Entry 8Q3K (electron microscopy, 2.92 A resolution); this record covers chains A and I of the 8 polymer chains in the assembly.

# Chain A
Name: DNA-directed RNA polymerase RPB1 homolog
Organism: African swine fever virus BA71V
Notes: EC 2.7.7.6
UniProt: P42486 (RPB1_ASFB7); numbering as in UniProt (aligned over 1-1450)
Chain sequence (1450 residues; row label = number of the first residue in the row):
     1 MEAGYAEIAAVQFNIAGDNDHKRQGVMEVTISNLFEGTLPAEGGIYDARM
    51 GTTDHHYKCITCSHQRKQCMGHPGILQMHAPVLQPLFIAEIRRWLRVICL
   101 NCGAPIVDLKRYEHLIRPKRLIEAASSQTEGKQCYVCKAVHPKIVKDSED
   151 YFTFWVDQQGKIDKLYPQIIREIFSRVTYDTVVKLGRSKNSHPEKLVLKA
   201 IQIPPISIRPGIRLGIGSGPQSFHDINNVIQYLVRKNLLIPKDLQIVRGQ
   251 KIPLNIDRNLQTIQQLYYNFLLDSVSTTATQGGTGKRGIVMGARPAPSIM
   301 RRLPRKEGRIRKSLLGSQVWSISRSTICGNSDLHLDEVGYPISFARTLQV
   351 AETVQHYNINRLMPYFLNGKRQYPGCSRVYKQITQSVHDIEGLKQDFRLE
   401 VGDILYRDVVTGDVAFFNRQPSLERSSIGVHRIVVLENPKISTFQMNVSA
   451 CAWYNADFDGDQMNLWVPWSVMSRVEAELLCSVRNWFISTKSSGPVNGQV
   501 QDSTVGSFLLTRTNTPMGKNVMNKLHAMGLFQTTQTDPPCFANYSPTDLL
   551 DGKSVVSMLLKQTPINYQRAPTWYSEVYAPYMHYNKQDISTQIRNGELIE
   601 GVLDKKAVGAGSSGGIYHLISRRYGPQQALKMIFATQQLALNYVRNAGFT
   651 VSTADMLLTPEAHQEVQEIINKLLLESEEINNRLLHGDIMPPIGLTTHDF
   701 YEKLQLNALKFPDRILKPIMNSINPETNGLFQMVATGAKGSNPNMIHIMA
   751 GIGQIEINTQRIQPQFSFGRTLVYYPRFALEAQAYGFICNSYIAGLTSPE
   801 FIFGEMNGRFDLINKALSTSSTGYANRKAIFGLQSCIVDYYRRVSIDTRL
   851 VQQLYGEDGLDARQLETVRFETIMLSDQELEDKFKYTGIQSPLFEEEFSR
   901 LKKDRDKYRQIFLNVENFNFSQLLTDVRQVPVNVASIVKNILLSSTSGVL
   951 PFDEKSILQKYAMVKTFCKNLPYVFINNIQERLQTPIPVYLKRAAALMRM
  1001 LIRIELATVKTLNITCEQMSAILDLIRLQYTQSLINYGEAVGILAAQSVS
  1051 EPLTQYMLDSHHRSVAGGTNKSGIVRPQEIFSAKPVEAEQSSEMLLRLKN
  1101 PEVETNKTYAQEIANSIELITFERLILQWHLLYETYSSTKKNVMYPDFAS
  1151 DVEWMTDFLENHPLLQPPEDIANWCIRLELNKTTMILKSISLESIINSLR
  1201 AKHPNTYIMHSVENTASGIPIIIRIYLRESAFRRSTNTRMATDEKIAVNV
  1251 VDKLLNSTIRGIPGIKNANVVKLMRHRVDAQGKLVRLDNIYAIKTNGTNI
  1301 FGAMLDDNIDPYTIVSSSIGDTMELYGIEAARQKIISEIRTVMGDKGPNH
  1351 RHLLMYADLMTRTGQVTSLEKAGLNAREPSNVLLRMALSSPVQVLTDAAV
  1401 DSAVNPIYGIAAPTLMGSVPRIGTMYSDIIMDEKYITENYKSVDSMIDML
Not modelled in the structure: 217-220, 278-293, 1065-1069, 1446-1450
Bound ions: Zn2+ site 1: Cys59, Cys62, Cys69, His72; Zn2+ site 2: Cys99, Cys102, Cys134, Cys137; Mg2+: Asp457, Asp459, Asp461
From the paper describing this entry:
  - Mg2+ coordination: Asp457, Asp459, Asp461
  - conformationally variable residues (domain motion): Leu254

# Chain I
Name: Uncharacterized protein C122R
Organism: African swine fever virus BA71V
UniProt: Q65157 (VF122_ASFB7); residue numbers follow UniProt; this construct covers 1-105
Chain sequence (105 residues; row label = number of the first residue in the row):
     1 MKICKACSSCMVRTYVDGNIIFRCSCGESVQGDSQNLLVSSKVYHTGEME
    51 DKYKIFIKNAPFDPTNCQIKKDCPNCHLDYLTQICIGSQKIIILVCRCGY
   101 MSNRG
Bound ions: Zn2+ site 1: Cys4, Cys7, Cys24, Cys26; Zn2+ site 2: Cys73, Cys76, Cys96, Cys98

# Interface between chain A and chain I
Residue-residue contacts (63; chain A residue first):
  Leu684(A) with Lys90(I); Ile92(I)
  Leu685(A) with Gln83(I); Ile92(I), hydrophobic
  Thr696(A) with Ser88(I), hydrogen bond; Gln89(I)
  Thr697(A) with Ser88(I); Gln89(I), hydrogen bond (side chain-backbone); Lys90(I)
  His698(A) with Ser88(I), hydrogen bond (backbone-backbone); Lys90(I)
  Tyr701(A) with Lys90(I)
  Phe768(A) with Phe56(I), hydrophobic; Ile86(I), hydrophobic
  Arg770(A) with Thr65(I)
  Pro776(A) with Thr65(I); Asn66(I); Cys67(I)
  Arg777(A) with Phe56(I); Asp63(I), salt bridge; Thr65(I), hydrogen bond (backbone-backbone); Asn66(I); Cys67(I)
  Phe778(A) with Phe56(I), hydrophobic; Asn66(I); Cys67(I), hydrogen bond (backbone-side chain); Ile84(I), hydrophobic; Cys85(I); Ile86(I), hydrophobic
  Leu780(A) with Gln83(I)
  Glu1123(A) with Tyr44(I), hydrogen bond
  Ile1126(A) with Tyr44(I)
  Leu1127(A) with Val43(I); Tyr44(I), hydrogen bond (backbone-backbone)
  Gln1128(A) with Lys42(I); Val43(I)
  Trp1129(A) with Ser40(I); Ser41(I); Lys42(I), hydrogen bond (backbone-backbone); Tyr44(I)
  His1130(A) with Leu38(I); Ser40(I); Ser41(I), hydrogen bond
  Leu1131(A) with Leu37(I); Leu38(I); Val39(I), hydrogen bond (backbone-backbone); Ser40(I), hydrogen bond (backbone-backbone)
  Leu1132(A) with Leu37(I); Leu38(I)
  Tyr1133(A) with Tyr15(I), hydrophobic; Val16(I), hydrogen bond (side chain-backbone); Asp17(I); Leu37(I)
  Glu1134(A) with Leu37(I)
  Tyr1145(A) with Gln35(I); Leu38(I), hydrophobic
  Pro1146(A) with Gln35(I)
  Asn1173(A) with Asp17(I), hydrogen bond (side chain-backbone)
  Trp1174(A) with Tyr15(I), hydrophobic
  Glu1244(A) with Arg13(I); Tyr15(I), hydrogen bond; Val39(I)
  Leu1255(A) with Tyr44(I)
Other interface residues (no listed pair), chain A (31 interface residues in all): Tyr775, Ala779, Val1143
Other interface residues (no listed pair), chain I (30 interface residues in all): Ile20, Ser34, Tyr53, Ile69

# Overview
The interface between chain A and chain I involves 31 residues on one side and 30 on the other, with 14
hydrogen bonds and 1 salt bridge. Polar contacts include Arg777(A)-Asp63(I), Thr696(A)-Ser88(I) and
Thr697(A)-Gln89(I). From the paper: Mg2+ coordination by Asp457(A), Asp459(A) and Asp461(A); conformational
variability at Leu254(A).
Chain A is DNA-directed RNA polymerase RPB1 homolog and chain I is Uncharacterized protein C122R, both from
African swine fever virus BA71V; the structure, The open state of the ASFV apo-RNA polymerase, was determined
by electron microscopy (same publication as 8Q3B).
